PDB entry 3PUZ | X-ray diffraction, 2.90 A resolution | chains F and G of the 5 polymer chains in the assembly

# Chain F
Protein: Maltose transporter subunit; membrane component of ABC superfamily
From: Escherichia coli
Reference sequence: B1XC32 (B1XC32_ECODH); numbering as in UniProt (aligned over 1-514)
Chain sequence (514 residues; row label = number of the first residue in the row):
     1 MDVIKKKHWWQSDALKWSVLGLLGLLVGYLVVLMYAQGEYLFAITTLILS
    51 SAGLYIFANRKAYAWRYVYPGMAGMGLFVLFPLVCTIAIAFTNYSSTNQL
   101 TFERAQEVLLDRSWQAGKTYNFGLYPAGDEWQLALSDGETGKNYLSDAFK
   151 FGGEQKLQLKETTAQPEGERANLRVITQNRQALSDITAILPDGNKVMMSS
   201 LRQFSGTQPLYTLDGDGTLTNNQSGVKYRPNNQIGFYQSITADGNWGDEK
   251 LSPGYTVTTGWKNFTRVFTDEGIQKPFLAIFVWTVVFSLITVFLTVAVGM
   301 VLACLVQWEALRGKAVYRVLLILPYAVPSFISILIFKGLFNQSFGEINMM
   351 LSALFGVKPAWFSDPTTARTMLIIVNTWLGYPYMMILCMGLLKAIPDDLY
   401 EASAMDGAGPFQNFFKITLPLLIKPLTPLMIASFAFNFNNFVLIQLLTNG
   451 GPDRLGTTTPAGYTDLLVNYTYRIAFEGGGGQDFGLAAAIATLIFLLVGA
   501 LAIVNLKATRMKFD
Unresolved in the structure: 1-17, 243-247, 504-514

# Chain G
Protein: Maltose transporter subunit; membrane component of ABC superfamily
From: Escherichia coli
Reference sequence: B1XC31 (B1XC31_ECODH); residues 1-296 here = UniProt positions 1-296
Chain sequence (296 residues; each row starts with the number of its first residue):
     1 MAMVQPKSQKARLFITHLLLLLFIAAIMFPLLMVVAISLRQGNFATGSLI
    51 PEQISWDHWKLALGFSVEQADGRITPPPFPVLLWLWNSVKVAGISAIGIV
   101 ALSTTCAYAFARMRFPGKATLLKGMLIFQMFPAVLSLVALYALFDRLGEY
   151 IPFIGLNTHGGVIFAYLGGIALHVWTIKGYFETIDSSLEEAAALDGATPW
   201 QAFRLVLLPLSVPILAVVFILSFIAAITEVPVASLLLRDVNSYTLAVGMQ
   251 QYLNPQNYLWGDFAAAAVMSALPITIVFLLAQRWLVNGLTAGGVKG
Unresolved in the structure: 1, 284-296

# How chain F and chain G interact
Pairs across the interface - 125 pairs, chain F then chain G:
  Leu33(F) with Tyr150(G)
  Gln37(F) with Tyr150(G)
  Glu39(F) with Arg146(G); Glu149(G); Tyr150(G)
  Phe42(F) with Leu143(G), hydrophobic
  Tyr63(F) with Pro199(G), hydrophobic; Trp200(G)
  Ala64(F) with Ala109(G); Met113(G), hydrophobic; Phe115(G), hydrophobic
  Trp65(F) with Leu121(G), hydrophobic
  Tyr67(F) with Thr105(G); Cys106(G), hydrogen bond (backbone-backbone); Tyr108(G), hydrophobic; Ala109(G), hydrophobic; Pro199(G); Trp200(G), hydrogen bond (side chain-backbone)
  Val68(F) with Cys106(G), hydrophobic; Ala109(G), hydrophobic; Phe115(G), hydrophobic
  Pro70(F) with Leu102(G)
  Gly71(F) with Ile170(G)
  Met72(F) with Leu121(G), hydrophobic
  Gly74(F) with Gly168(G)
  Met75(F) with Met125(G); Gln129(G); Gly168(G)
  Leu77(F) with Leu143(G)
  Phe78(F) with Phe144(G), hydrophobic; Phe164(G); Ala165(G)
  Val79(F) with Phe128(G); Gly168(G)
  Leu80(F) with Phe128(G), hydrophobic
  Phe81(F) with Leu143(G), hydrophobic
  Pro82(F) with Ser136(G); Ala139(G)
  Leu83(F) with Phe128(G), hydrophobic; Phe131(G), hydrophobic
  Cys85(F) with Ala139(G), hydrophobic
  Thr86(F) with Phe131(G); Leu135(G), hydrogen bond (side chain-backbone)
  Tyr94(F) with Val138(G), hydrophobic
  Arg104(F) with Asp145(G), salt bridge
  Val298(F) with Phe23(G), hydrophobic
  Leu302(F) with Phe23(G), hydrophobic
  Leu305(F) with Thr16(G); Leu20(G), hydrophobic
  Trp308(F) with Leu13(G), hydrophobic; Thr16(G)
  Ala310(F) with Gln9(G); Leu13(G)
  Leu311(F) with Leu13(G), hydrophobic; His17(G)
  Arg312(F) with Lys10(G); His17(G)
  Tyr317(F) with His17(G), hydrogen bond; Leu20(G), hydrophobic; Leu21(G)
  Leu320(F) with Ile27(G)
  Leu321(F) with Phe23(G), hydrophobic; Ile24(G), hydrophobic
  Ile322(F) with Phe278(G), hydrophobic
  Leu323(F) with Met28(G), hydrophobic
  Pro324(F) with Ile27(G), hydrophobic
  Tyr325(F) with Leu221(G); Ile224(G), hydrophobic; Ile274(G)
  Ala326(F) with Ala271(G); Ile274(G); Thr275(G); Phe278(G), hydrophobic
  Val327(F) with Leu31(G), hydrophobic; Ala271(G), hydrophobic
  Pro328(F) with Ile227(G), hydrophobic; Ser270(G); Ile274(G)
  Ser329(F) with Thr228(G), hydrogen bond (backbone-side chain)
  Phe330(F) with Ile227(G); Thr228(G), hydrogen bond (backbone-side chain); Leu245(G); Ala246(G), hydrophobic; Met249(G), hydrophobic
  Ile331(F) with Met249(G), hydrophobic; Ala267(G); Ser270(G)
  Leu334(F) with Trp260(G); Phe263(G), hydrophobic
  Ile335(F) with Pro30(G), hydrophobic; Val34(G), hydrophobic; Trp260(G), hydrophobic; Phe263(G), hydrophobic
  Phe336(F) with Pro30(G), hydrophobic
  Leu339(F) with Phe29(G), hydrophobic; Met33(G), hydrophobic
  Glu346(F) with Met33(G)
  Met350(F) with Phe29(G), hydrophobic
  Trp378(F) with Ile27(G), hydrogen bond (side chain-backbone); Leu31(G), hydrophobic
  Tyr381(F) with Ile27(G)
  Tyr383(F) with Leu221(G), hydrophobic
  Ala404(F) with Met3(G), hydrophobic
  Pro410(F) with Arg12(G)
  Pro428(F) with Trp175(G), hydrophobic
  Ala435(F) with Met130(G), hydrophobic
  Asn439(F) with Met130(G); Pro132(G)
  Phe441(F) with Val134(G), hydrophobic; Pro231(G), hydrophobic
  Val442(F) with Val230(G), hydrophobic
  Val468(F) with Val134(G), hydrophobic; Leu135(G)
  Thr471(F) with Leu135(G)
  Tyr472(F) with Val134(G), hydrophobic; Leu137(G), hydrophobic
  Phe476(F) with Val138(G), hydrophobic
  Phe484(F) with Val138(G), hydrophobic
  Ala491(F) with Phe131(G); Leu135(G), hydrophobic
  Phe495(F) with Ile127(G); Phe131(G), hydrophobic
  Val498(F) with Met130(G), hydrophobic
  Leu501(F) with Met130(G), hydrophobic
  Ala502(F) with Ile127(G), hydrophobic
Other interface residues (no listed pair), chain F (78 interface residues in all): Leu30, Met34, Ile89, Glu309, Phe344, Leu429, Leu446
Other interface residues (no listed pair), chain G (81 interface residues in all): Ala2, Arg40, Thr46, Leu49, Phe110, Leu140, Leu147, Leu167, Gly169, Ala171, Gln250, Leu253

# In short
78 residues of chain F face 81 of chain G across their interface; the contacts include 7 hydrogen bonds and 1
salt bridge. Polar pairs include Arg104(F)-Asp145(G), Tyr67(F)-Trp200(G) and Thr86(F)-Leu135(G).
Here chain F is Maltose transporter subunit; membrane component of ABC superfamily and chain G is Maltose
transporter subunit; membrane component of ABC superfamily, both from Escherichia coli. Entry 3PUZ (Crystal
Structure of a pre-translocation state MBP-Maltose transporter complex bound to AMP-PNP) was determined by
X-ray diffraction (same publication as 3PUY and 3PV0).
